Entry 8I87 (electron microscopy, 3.10 A resolution); this record covers chains O and T of the 16 polymer chains in the assembly.

# Chain O
Name: TIR domain-containing protein
Organism: Maribacter polysiphoniae
UniProt: A0A316E683 (A0A316E683_9FLAO); residue numbers follow UniProt; this construct covers 1-452
Amino-acid sequence (452 residues; each row starts with the number of its first residue):
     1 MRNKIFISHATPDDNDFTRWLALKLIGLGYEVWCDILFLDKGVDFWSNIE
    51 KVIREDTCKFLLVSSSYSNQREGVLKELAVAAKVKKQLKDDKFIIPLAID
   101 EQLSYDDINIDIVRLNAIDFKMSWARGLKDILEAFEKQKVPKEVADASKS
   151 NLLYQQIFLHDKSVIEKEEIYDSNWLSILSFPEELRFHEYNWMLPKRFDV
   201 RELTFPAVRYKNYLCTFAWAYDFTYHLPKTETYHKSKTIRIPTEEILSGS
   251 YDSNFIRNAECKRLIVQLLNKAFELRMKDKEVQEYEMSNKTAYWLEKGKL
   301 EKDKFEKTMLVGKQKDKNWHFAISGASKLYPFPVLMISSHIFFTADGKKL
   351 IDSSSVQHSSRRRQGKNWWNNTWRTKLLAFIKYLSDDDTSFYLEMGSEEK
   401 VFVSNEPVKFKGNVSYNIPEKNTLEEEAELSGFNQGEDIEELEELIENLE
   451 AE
Unresolved in the structure: 1-2, 396-397, 419-452
What the authors report for this chain:
  - mutagenesis - T11A, G42R, D44A, F45A, W46A, R54A, Y105A, I110G/V113G, D111A, R114Q, Y154A: decreased catalytic activity
  - catalytic residues: E77 (proposed by the authors, not directly observed)

# Chain T
Name: Piwi domain-containing protein
Organism: Maribacter polysiphoniae
UniProt: A0A316E3U6 (A0A316E3U6_9FLAO); residues 1-507 here = UniProt positions 1-507
Amino-acid sequence (507 residues; each row starts with the number of its first residue):
     1 MKELIYIEEPKILFAHGQKCTDARDGLALFGPLNNLYGIKSGVIGTKQGL
    51 KIFRDYLDHIQKPIYNSNSITRPMFPGFEAVFDCKWESTGITFKEVTNED
   101 IGKFLYNSSTHKRTYDLVSLFIDKIISANKNEDENVDVWFVIVPDEIYKY
   151 CRPNSVLPKEMVQTKALMSKSKAKSFRYEPSLFPDINIELKEQEKEAETY
   201 NYDAQFHDQFKARLLKHTIPTQIFRESTLAWRDFKNAFGLPIRDFSKIEG
   251 HLAWTISTAAFYKAGGKPWKLSDVRNGVCYLGLVYKKVEKSKNPRNACCA
   301 AQMFLDNGDGTVFKGEVGPWYNPKNGQYHLEPKEAKALLSQSLQSYKEQI
   351 GEYPKEVFIHAKTRFNHQEWDAFLEVTPKETNLVGVTISKTKPLKLYKTE
   401 GDYTILRGNAYVVNERSAFLWTVGYVPKIQTALSMEVPNPLFIEINKGEA
   451 DIKQVLKDILSLTKLNYNACIFADGEPVTLRFADKIGEILTASTDIKTPP
   501 LAFKYYI
Unresolved in the structure: 163-200
Ion coordination: Mg2+: N468 (shared with 2 residues of chain H)
What the authors report for this chain:
  - mutagenesis - W320A: decreased catalytic activity

# Interface between chain O and chain T
Pairs across the interface (96; chain O residue first):
  D16(O) - Y65(T)
  D16(O) - S69(T)  hydrogen bond
  R19(O) - D25(T)  salt bridge
  W20(O) - A28(T)
  W20(O) - A80(T)  hydrophobic
  L23(O) - L29(T)  hydrophobic
  K24(O) - A28(T)
  K24(O) - L29(T)  hydrogen bond (side chain-backbone)
  E101(O) - K62(T)
  K121(O) - K62(T)
  M122(O) - K62(T)
  W124(O) - P63(T)
  W124(O) - Y65(T)
  W124(O) - M74(T)  hydrophobic
  W124(O) - P76(T)  hydrophobic
  A125(O) - E79(T)
  A125(O) - A80(T)
  A147(O) - Q18(T)
  A147(O) - F30(T)
  S148(O) - Q18(T)  hydrogen bond
  S150(O) - L29(T)
  N151(O) - Q18(T)  hydrogen bond
  N151(O) - K19(T)  hydrogen bond (side chain-backbone)
  N151(O) - F30(T)
  Y154(O) - D25(T)  hydrogen bond
  Y154(O) - L29(T)  hydrophobic
  Q155(O) - K11(T)
  L159(O) - K428(T)
  K162(O) - P427(T)
  K162(O) - K428(T)
  K162(O) - Q430(T)
  S163(O) - P427(T)
  V164(O) - Y6(T)
  V164(O) - L406(T)  hydrophobic
  V164(O) - P427(T)  hydrophobic
  I170(O) - T399(T)  hydrogen bond (backbone-side chain)
  Y171(O) - L4(T)  hydrophobic
  Y171(O) - L396(T)  hydrophobic
  Y171(O) - Y397(T)
  Y171(O) - K398(T)
  Y171(O) - I405(T)  hydrophobic
  Y171(O) - N409(T)  hydrogen bond
  D172(O) - K395(T)
  D172(O) - L396(T)
  D172(O) - Y397(T)  hydrogen bond (backbone-backbone)
  D172(O) - T399(T)
  S173(O) - L394(T)
  S173(O) - K395(T)
  S173(O) - L396(T)
  N174(O) - P393(T)  hydrogen bond (side chain-backbone)
  N174(O) - L394(T)
  N174(O) - K395(T)  hydrogen bond (side chain-backbone)
  W175(O) - P393(T)  hydrogen bond (side chain-backbone)
  W175(O) - L394(T)
  P331(O) - V413(T)  hydrophobic
  F332(O) - K2(T)
  F332(O) - Y411(T)
  M336(O) - P393(T)
  R361(O) - E436(T)  salt bridge
  R362(O) - E436(T)  salt bridge
  G365(O) - E436(T)
  W369(O) - D402(T)
  W369(O) - M435(T)
  N370(O) - K398(T)  hydrogen bond (side chain-backbone)
  N370(O) - G401(T)
  N370(O) - D402(T)
  N370(O) - Y403(T)  hydrogen bond (side chain-backbone)
  N370(O) - T404(T)
  N370(O) - V437(T)
  N371(O) - G401(T)  hydrogen bond (side chain-backbone)
  N371(O) - D402(T)
  W373(O) - E436(T)
  R374(O) - Y397(T)
  R374(O) - K398(T)
  R374(O) - T399(T)
  L377(O) - Y397(T)
  V408(O) - K2(T)
  K409(O) - M1(T)  hydrogen bond (backbone-backbone)
  K409(O) - K2(T)
  F410(O) - K2(T)
  F410(O) - L4(T)  hydrophobic
  F410(O) - L396(T)  hydrophobic
  F410(O) - Y411(T)
  K411(O) - K2(T)  hydrogen bond (backbone-backbone)
  K411(O) - E3(T)
  K411(O) - L4(T)  hydrogen bond (backbone-backbone)
  V414(O) - Y6(T)  hydrophobic
  V414(O) - N409(T)
  S415(O) - K398(T)
  Y416(O) - K398(T)
  Y416(O) - Y403(T)
  Y416(O) - T404(T)  hydrogen bond (side chain-backbone)
  Y416(O) - L406(T)  hydrophobic
  Y416(O) - Y425(T)  hydrophobic
  I418(O) - Y403(T)
  I418(O) - Y425(T)
Interface residues without a listed pair, chain O (53 interface residues in all): S123, D161, S338, S339, K366, G412, N413
Interface residues without a listed pair, chain T (49 interface residues in all): H16, C20, Q61, I70, E400, F419

# Overview
Chain O and chain T form an interface of 53 and 49 residues respectively, with 19 hydrogen bonds and 3 salt
bridges. Among the polar pairs are R19(O)-D25(T), R361(O)-E436(T) and R362(O)-E436(T). The paper reports the
catalytic residue E77(O); T11A, G42R and D44A of chain O, among others, reduce catalytic activity; 12
substitutions were tested in all.
Chain O is TIR domain-containing protein and chain T is Piwi domain-containing protein, both from Maribacter
polysiphoniae; the structure, Cryo-EM structure of TIR-APAZ/Ago-gRNA-DNA complex, was determined by electron
microscopy (same publication as 8I88).
